Entry 6NNJ (X-ray diffraction, 2.60 A resolution); this record covers chains D and G of the 8 polymer chains in the assembly.

Chain D:
Protein: 35O22 scFv heavy chain
Source organism: Homo sapiens
Notes: engineered mutation(s): E10T, L11T, K12T, A16S, I68N, K83T, F84S,; antibody fragment or engineered binder
Sequence (153 residues; row label = number of the first residue in the row; a row labelled like 72A-72H holds insertion residues (72A, then the next letters in order)):
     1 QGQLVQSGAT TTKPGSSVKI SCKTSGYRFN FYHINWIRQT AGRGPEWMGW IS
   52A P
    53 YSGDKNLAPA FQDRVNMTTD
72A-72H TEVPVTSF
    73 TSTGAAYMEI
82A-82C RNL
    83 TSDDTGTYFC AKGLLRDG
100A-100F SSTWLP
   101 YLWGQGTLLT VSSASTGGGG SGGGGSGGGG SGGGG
Disordered / not traced: 111-135
Disulfide bonds: Cys22-Cys92

Chain G:
Protein: Envelope glycoprotein gp120
Source organism: Human immunodeficiency virus 1
Notes: fragment: gp120
UniProt: Q2N0S6 (Q2N0S6_9HIV1); the construct lacks a stretch of the UniProt sequence and is renumbered around it, so the offset changes along the chain: 31-135 = UniProt 30-134; 144-184 = UniProt 135-175; 188-309 = UniProt 187-308; 312-321 = UniProt 309-318; 2 more segments
Sequence (481 residues; row label = number of the first residue in the row; note: 14 numbers in that range are skipped by the numbering (no residue carries them; nothing is unmodelled there); a row labelled like 184A-184K holds insertion residues (184A, then the next letters in order)):
    31 AENLWVTVYY GVPVWKDAET TLFCASDAKA YETEKHNVWA THACVPTDPN PQEIHLENVT
    91 EEFNMWKNNM VEQMHTDIIS LWDQSLKPCV KLTPLCVTLQ CTNVT
   144 NAITDDMRGE LKNCSFNMTT ELRDKKQKVY SLFYRLDVVQ I
184A-184K NENQGNRSNNS
   188 NKEYRLINCN TSAITQACPK VSFEPIPIHY CAPAGFAILK CKDKKFNGTG PCPSVSTVQC
   248 THGIKPVVST QLLLNGSLAE EEVMIRSENI TNNAKNILVQ FNTPVQINCT RPNNNTRKSI
   308 RI
   312 GPGQAFYATG
  321A D
   322 IIGDIRQAHC NVSKATWNET LGKVVKQLRK HFGNNTIIRF ANSSGGDLEV TTHSFNCGGE
   382 FFYCNTSGLF NSTWISN
   400 TSVQGSNSTG SNDSITLPCR IKQIINMWQR IGQAMYAPPI QGVIRCVSNI TGLILTRDGG
   460 STNSTTETFR PGGGDMRDNW RSELYKYKVV KIEPLGVAPT RCKRRVVGRR RRRR
Disordered / not traced: 31, 58-64, 144-150, 184A-184K, 400-410, 459-464, 506-513
Disulfide bonds: Cys54-Cys74, Cys119-Cys205, Cys126-Cys196, Cys131-Cys157, Cys218-Cys247, Cys228-Cys239, Cys296-Cys331, Cys378-Cys445, Cys385-Cys418
Covalent attachments: glycan linked to Asn88, Asn332; N-acetylglucosamine (NAG) linked to Asn133, Asn156, Asn160, Asn197, Asn234, Asn262, Asn276, Asn295, Asn301, Asn363, Asn386, Asn448
Construct notes: engineered mutation Ala145 (Asn136 in Q2N0S6), Asn332 (Thr330 in Q2N0S6), Cys501 (Ala498 in Q2N0S6); expression tag (509-513)

Chain D / chain G interface:
Contacting residue pairs - 13 pairs, chain D then chain G:
  Arg28(D) - Asn88(G)  hydrogen bond (side chain-backbone)
  Arg28(D) - Thr90(G)  hydrogen bond
  Phe31(D) - Asn88(G)
  Tyr53(D) - Glu87(G)  hydrogen bond
  Tyr53(D) - Asn88(G)
  Pro72D(D) - Pro238(G)
  Pro72D(D) - Pro240(G)  hydrophobic
  Val72E(D) - Glu92(G)
  Val72E(D) - Pro238(G)
  Thr72F(D) - Thr90(G)
  Thr72F(D) - Glu92(G)
  Ser72G(D) - Thr90(G)  hydrogen bond (side chain-backbone)
  Arg98(D) - Asn88(G)

Overview:
8 residues of chain D face 6 of chain G across their interface; the contacts include 4 hydrogen bonds. Polar
pairs include Arg28(D)-Asn88(G), Arg28(D)-Thr90(G) and Tyr53(D)-Glu87(G). Covalently linked
N-acetylglucosamine: at Asn88(G), Asn133(G), Asn156(G), Asn160(G), Asn197(G) and Asn234(G) and 8 more.
Chain D is 35O22 scFv heavy chain (Homo sapiens) and chain G is Envelope glycoprotein gp120 (Human
immunodeficiency virus 1); the structure, Crystal Structure of HIV-1 BG505 SOSIP.664 Prefusion Env Trimer
Bound to CH31 scFv in Complex with ..., was determined by X-ray diffraction, deposited together with 6NM6 and
6NNF.
